PDB entry 1I85 | X-ray diffraction, 3.20 A resolution | chains C and D of the 4 polymer chains in the assembly

[Chain C (and D)]
Molecule: Cytotoxic T-lymphocyte-associated protein 4
From: Homo sapiens
Notes: fragment: extracellular domain; chain D of this document is another copy of the same molecule, construct and numbering; everything in this record applies to it too
UniProt: P16410 (CTLA4_HUMAN); residues 1-126 here correspond to UniProt positions 36-161 (UniProt number = residue number + 35)
Sequence (126 residues; numbered 1 to 126; the number before each row is that of its first residue):
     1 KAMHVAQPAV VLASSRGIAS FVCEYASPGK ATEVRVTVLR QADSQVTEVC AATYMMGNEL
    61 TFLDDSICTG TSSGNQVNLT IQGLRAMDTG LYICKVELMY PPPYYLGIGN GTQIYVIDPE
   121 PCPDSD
Not modelled in the structure: 1-2, 121-126 (chain D: 1-2, 27-30, 42-44, 121-126)
Curated features (UniProtKB/Swiss-Prot):
  - region: Val11 to Ser15 (Homodimerization), Met99 to Tyr104 (Important for interaction with CD80 and CD86), Tyr115 to Glu120 (Homodimerization)
  - glycosylation (N-linked (GlcNAc...) asparagine): Asn78, Asn110
Disulfides: Cys23-Cys94, Cys50-Cys68

[How chain C and chain D interact]
Contacting residue pairs - 10 pairs, chain C then chain D:
  Val10(C) with Tyr115(D)
  Leu12(C) with Tyr115(D), hydrophobic
  Ser15(C) with Pro119(D); Glu120(D)
  Tyr115(C) with Val10(D); Leu12(D), hydrophobic; Tyr115(D), hydrophobic
  Ile117(C) with Leu12(D), hydrophobic
  Asp118(C) with Asp118(D)
  Pro119(C) with Ser15(D)
Also at the interface, not in a pair above, chain C (9 interface residues in all): Ala13, Glu120
Also at the interface, not in a pair above, chain D (9 interface residues in all): Val116, Ile117

[Summary]
Chain C and chain D each contribute 9 residues to their interface.
Both chains are Cytotoxic T-lymphocyte-associated protein 4 (Homo sapiens). Entry 1I85 (Crystal structure of
the ctla-4/B7-2 complex) was determined by X-ray diffraction.
